2HOD - chains B and C of the 5 polymer chains in the assembly; structure by X-ray diffraction, 2.90 A resolution.

[Chain B]
Name: Fibrinogen beta chain
From: Homo sapiens
UniProtKB: P02675 (FIBB_HUMAN); residues 134-461 here correspond to UniProt positions 164-491 (UniProt number = residue number + 30)
Sequence (328 residues; numbered 134 to 461; the number before each row is that of its first residue):
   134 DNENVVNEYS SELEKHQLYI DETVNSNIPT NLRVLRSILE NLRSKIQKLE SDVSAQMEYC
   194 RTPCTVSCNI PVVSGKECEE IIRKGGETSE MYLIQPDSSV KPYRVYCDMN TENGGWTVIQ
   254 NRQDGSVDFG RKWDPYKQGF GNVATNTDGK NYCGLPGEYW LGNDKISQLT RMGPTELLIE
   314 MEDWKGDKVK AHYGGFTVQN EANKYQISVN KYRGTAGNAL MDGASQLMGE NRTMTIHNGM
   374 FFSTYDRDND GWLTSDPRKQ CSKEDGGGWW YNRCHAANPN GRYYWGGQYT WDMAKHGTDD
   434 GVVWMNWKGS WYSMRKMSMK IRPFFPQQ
Unresolved in the structure: 134-150, 458-461
UniProt features mapped onto this chain:
  - glycosylation: Asn364 (N-linked (GlcNAc...) asparagine)
Disulfides: Cys201-Cys286, Cys211-Cys240, Cys394-Cys407
Covalently attached groups: N-acetylglucosamine (NAG) linked to Asn364
Bound ions: Ca2+: Asp381, Asp383, Trp385

[Chain C]
Name: Fibrinogen, gamma polypeptide
From: Homo sapiens
UniProtKB: Q53Y18 (Q53Y18_HUMAN); residues 89-411 here correspond to UniProt positions 115-437 (UniProt number = residue number + 26)
Sequence (323 residues; numbered 89 to 411; the number before each row is that of its first residue):
    89 MLEEIMKYEA SILTHDSSIR YLQEIYNSNN QKIVNLKEKV AQLEAQCQEP CKDTVQIHDI
   149 TGKDCQDIAN KGAKQSGLYF IKPLKANQQF LVYCEIDGSG NGWTVFQKRL DGSVDFKKNW
   209 IQYKEGFGHL SPTGTTEFWL GNEKIHLIST QSAIPYALRV ELEDWNGRTS TADYAMFKVG
   269 PEADKYRLTY AYFAGGDAGD AFDGFDFGDD PSDKFFTSHN GMQFSTWDND NDKFEGNCAE
   329 QDGSGWWMNK CHAGHLNGVY YQGGTYSKAS TPNGYDNGII WATWKTRWYS MKKTTMKIIP
   389 FNRLTIGEGQ QHHLGGAKQA GDV
Unresolved in the structure: 89-91, 397-411
Disulfides: Cys153-Cys182, Cys326-Cys339
Bound ions: Ca2+: Asp318, Phe322, Gly324

[Chain B / chain C interface]
Contacting residue pairs - 79 pairs, chain B then chain C:
  Val157(B) - Ile100(C)
  Val157(B) - His103(C)
  Asn158(B) - Ile100(C)
  Ile161(B) - His103(C)
  Leu165(B) - His103(C)
  Leu165(B) - Ser106(C)
  Leu165(B) - Ile107(C)  hydrophobic
  Leu168(B) - Leu110(C)
  Arg169(B) - Tyr109(C)
  Arg169(B) - Leu110(C)
  Arg169(B) - Ile113(C)
  Leu172(B) - Ile113(C)
  Leu172(B) - Tyr114(C)  hydrophobic
  Leu172(B) - Asn117(C)
  Glu173(B) - Ile113(C)
  Leu175(B) - Asn117(C)
  Arg176(B) - Asn117(C)  hydrogen bond
  Arg176(B) - Lys120(C)
  Ile179(B) - Asn117(C)
  Ile179(B) - Lys120(C)
  Leu182(B) - Leu124(C)
  Glu183(B) - Lys127(C)  hydrogen bond (backbone-side chain)
  Val186(B) - Lys127(C)
  Val186(B) - Leu131(C)
  Ser187(B) - Lys127(C)  hydrogen bond
  Met190(B) - Leu131(C)  hydrophobic
  Cys193(B) - Gln134(C)  hydrogen bond
  Cys193(B) - Cys135(C)  hydrogen bond
  Cys197(B) - Cys139(C)  disulfide
  Cys197(B) - Lys140(C)  hydrogen bond (backbone-backbone)
  Thr198(B) - Lys140(C)
  Val199(B) - Cys139(C)  hydrophobic
  Val199(B) - Lys140(C)  hydrogen bond (backbone-backbone)
  Val199(B) - Asp141(C)
  Val199(B) - Thr142(C)  hydrogen bond (backbone-backbone)
  Ser200(B) - Asp141(C)  hydrogen bond (backbone-side chain)
  Ser200(B) - Thr142(C)  hydrogen bond
  Cys201(B) - Asp141(C)  hydrogen bond (backbone-side chain)
  Cys201(B) - Val143(C)
  Asn202(B) - Val143(C)
  Asn202(B) - His217(C)
  Asn202(B) - Leu218(C)
  Asn202(B) - Ser219(C)
  Asn202(B) - Pro220(C)
  Ile203(B) - Val143(C)  hydrophobic
  Ile203(B) - Leu179(C)  hydrophobic
  Ile203(B) - Leu218(C)  hydrogen bond (backbone-backbone)
  Pro204(B) - Gly216(C)
  Pro204(B) - His217(C)
  Pro204(B) - Leu218(C)
  Val205(B) - Gly214(C)
  Val205(B) - Phe215(C)
  Val205(B) - Gly216(C)  hydrogen bond (backbone-backbone)
  Val205(B) - His217(C)
  Val205(B) - Leu218(C)
  Val205(B) - Phe226(C)  hydrophobic
  Val205(B) - Trp227(C)
  Val205(B) - Leu228(C)
  Val205(B) - Lys232(C)  hydrogen bond (backbone-side chain)
  Val206(B) - Gly214(C)
  Val206(B) - Lys232(C)
  Lys217(B) - Glu213(C)
  Gly218(B) - Gln210(C)  hydrogen bond (backbone-side chain)
  Leu226(B) - Leu179(C)  hydrophobic
  Gln228(B) - Gln176(C)
  Gln228(B) - Gln177(C)
  Pro229(B) - Gln176(C)
  Ser231(B) - Gln176(C)
  Pro235(B) - Phe168(C)  hydrophobic
  Arg237(B) - Asp141(C)  salt bridge
  Arg237(B) - Val143(C)
  Asp261(B) - Gln136(C)  hydrogen bond
  Arg264(B) - Gln136(C)  hydrogen bond (side chain-backbone)
  Gly274(B) - Pro138(C)
  Asn275(B) - Pro138(C)
  Asn275(B) - Cys139(C)  hydrogen bond (side chain-backbone)
  Asn284(B) - His217(C)  hydrogen bond
  Asn284(B) - Thr224(C)
  Tyr285(B) - His217(C)
Also at the interface, not in a pair above, chain B (46 interface residues in all): Arg166, Gln189, Arg194, Arg216, Glu220
Also at the interface, not in a pair above, chain C (47 interface residues in all): Glu97, Ser116, Val128, Ile145, Lys170, Ser201, Ile209
Disulfides between the chains: Cys197(B)-Cys139(C)

[Overview]
46 residues of chain B and 47 residues of chain C are in contact; the contacts include 1 disulfide bond, 19
hydrogen bonds and 1 salt bridge. Polar contacts include Arg237(B)-Asp141(C), Arg176(B)-Asn117(C) and
Glu183(B)-Lys127(C). N-acetylglucosamine is covalently linked to Asn364(B).
Here chain B is Fibrinogen beta chain and chain C is Fibrinogen, gamma polypeptide, both from Homo sapiens.
Entry 2HOD (Crystal Structure of Fragment D from Human Fibrinogen Complexed with Gly-hydroxyPro-Arg-Pro-amide)
was determined by X-ray diffraction.
